6Q14 - chains 4 and 5 of the 74 polymer chains in the assembly; structure by electron microscopy, 3.80 A resolution.

Chain 4:
Molecule: Surface presentation of antigens protein SpaP
From: Salmonella typhimurium (strain LT2 / SGSC1412 / ATCC 700720)
UniProtKB: P40700 (SPAP_SALTY); residue numbers follow UniProt; this construct covers 1-224
Amino-acid sequence (224 residues; each row starts with the number of its first residue):
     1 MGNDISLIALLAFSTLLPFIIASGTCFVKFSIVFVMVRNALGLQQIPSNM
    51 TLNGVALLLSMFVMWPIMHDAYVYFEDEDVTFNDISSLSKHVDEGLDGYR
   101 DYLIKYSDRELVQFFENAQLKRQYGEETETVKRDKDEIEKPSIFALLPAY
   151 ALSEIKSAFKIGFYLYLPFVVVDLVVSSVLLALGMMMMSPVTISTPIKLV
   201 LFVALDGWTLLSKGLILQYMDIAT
Disordered / not traced: 1-2, 76-85, 224

Chain 5:
Molecule: Surface presentation of antigens protein SpaR
From: Salmonella typhimurium (strain LT2 / SGSC1412 / ATCC 700720)
UniProtKB: P40701 (SPAR_SALTY); residue numbers follow UniProt; this construct covers 1-263
Amino-acid sequence (263 residues; row label = number of the first residue in the row):
     1 MFYALYFEIHHLVASAALGFARVAPIFFFLPFLNSGVLSGAPRNAIIILV
    51 ALGVWPHALNEAPPFLSVAMIPLVLQEAAVGVMLGCLLSWPFWVMHALGC
   101 IIDNQRGATLSSSIDPANGIDTSEMANFLNMFAAVVYLQNGGLVTMVDVL
   151 NKSYQLCDPMNECTPSLPPLLTFINQVAQNALVLASPVVLVLLLSEVFLG
   201 LLSRFAPQMNAFAISLTVKSGIAVLIMLLYFSPVLPDNVLRLSFQATGLS
   251 SWFYERGATHVLE
Disordered / not traced: 1-8, 58-69, 114-122, 258-263
Disulfide bonds: C157-C163

How chain 4 and chain 5 interact:
Residue-residue contacts (45):
  F19(4) - A45(5)  hydrophobic
  A22(4) - A41(5)
  A22(4) - P42(5)
  S23(4) - A45(5)
  S23(4) - L49(5)
  I32(4) - V37(5)
  I32(4) - L38(5)  hydrophobic
  V35(4) - G36(5)
  N53(4) - A41(5)
  E110(4) - V144(5)
  F114(4) - V147(5)  hydrophobic
  F114(4) - D148(5)
  F114(4) - N151(5)
  F115(4) - G53(5)
  A118(4) - N151(5)
  R122(4) - L52(5)
  R122(4) - G53(5)  hydrogen bond (side chain-backbone)
  R122(4) - V54(5)
  R122(4) - W55(5)  hydrogen bond (side chain-backbone)
  R122(4) - P56(5)
  L147(4) - L49(5)
  A151(4) - I46(5)  hydrophobic
  L152(4) - L143(5)
  I155(4) - F32(5)
  K156(4) - L138(5)
  F159(4) - F32(5)  hydrophobic
  F159(4) - M131(5)  hydrophobic
  F159(4) - A134(5)  hydrophobic
  F159(4) - V135(5)  hydrophobic
  K160(4) - Q139(5)
  F163(4) - M131(5)  hydrophobic
  F163(4) - F132(5)  hydrophobic
  F163(4) - V135(5)  hydrophobic
  Y166(4) - N127(5)
  Y166(4) - M131(5)
  L167(4) - F128(5)  hydrophobic
  L174(4) - R106(5)
  L174(4) - M125(5)  hydrophobic
  S178(4) - S220(5)
  L181(4) - R106(5)
  L181(4) - A108(5)
  L181(4) - L216(5)
  A182(4) - T217(5)
  M186(4) - L110(5)  hydrophobic
  M187(4) - S111(5)
Also at the interface, not in a pair above, chain 4 (34 interface residues in all): F27, V28, M36, L111, P148, V170, S177
Also at the interface, not in a pair above, chain 5 (43 interface residues in all): P31, L33, S39, V50, H57, G107, E124, M146

Summary:
The interface between chain 4 and chain 5 involves 34 residues on one side and 43 on the other, with 2
hydrogen bonds. Polar contacts include R122(4)-G53(5) and R122(4)-W55(5).
Here chain 4 is Surface presentation of antigens protein SpaP and chain 5 is Surface presentation of antigens
protein SpaR, both from Salmonella typhimurium (strain LT2 / SGSC1412 / ATCC 700720). Entry 6Q14 (Structure of
the Salmonella SPI-1 injectisome NC-base) was determined by electron microscopy, deposited together with 6PEE,
6PEM, 6PEP, 6Q15 and 6Q16.
